PDB entry 5VI5 | X-ray diffraction, 3.20 A resolution | chains O and F of the 10 polymer chains in the assembly

[Chain O]
Molecule: 50-nt DNA strand
Sequence (50 nucleotides; numbered 1 to 50; the number before each row is that of its first residue):
     1 GCTTGACAAA AGTGTTAAAT TGTGCTATAC TGGGAGCCGT CACGGATGCG
Unresolved in the structure: 50

[Chain F]
Molecule: RNA polymerase sigma factor SigA
Source organism: Mycobacterium smegmatis (strain ATCC 700084 / mc(2)155)
UniProt: A0QW02 (A0QW02_MYCS2); residues 1-466 here = UniProt positions 1-466
Chain sequence (466 residues; numbered 1 to 466; the number before each row is that of its first residue):
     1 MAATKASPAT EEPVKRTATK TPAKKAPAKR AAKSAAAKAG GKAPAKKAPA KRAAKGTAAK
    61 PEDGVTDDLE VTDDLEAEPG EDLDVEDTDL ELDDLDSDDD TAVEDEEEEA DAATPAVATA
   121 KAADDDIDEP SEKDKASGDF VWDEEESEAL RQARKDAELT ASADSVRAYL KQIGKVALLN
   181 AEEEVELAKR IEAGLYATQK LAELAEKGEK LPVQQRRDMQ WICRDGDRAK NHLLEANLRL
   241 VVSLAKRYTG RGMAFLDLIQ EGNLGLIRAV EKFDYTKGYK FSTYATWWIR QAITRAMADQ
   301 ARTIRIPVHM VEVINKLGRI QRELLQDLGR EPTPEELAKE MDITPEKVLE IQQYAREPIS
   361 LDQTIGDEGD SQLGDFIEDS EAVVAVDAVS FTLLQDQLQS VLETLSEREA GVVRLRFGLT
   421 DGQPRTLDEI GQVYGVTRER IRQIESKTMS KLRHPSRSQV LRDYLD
Unresolved in the structure: 1-148, 366-369
From the paper describing this entry:
  - binding site for the 50-nt DNA strand (chain O): Arg-268, Trp-287, Trp-288
  - contacts within the chain: Arg-268/Trp-288 (hydrophobic contact), Trp-287/Arg-290 (cation-pi contact)

[How chain O and chain F interact]
Residue-residue contacts (62):
  DG1(O) / Arg-440(F)  sugar contact
  DC2(O) / Arg-408(F)  salt bridge to the phosphate
  DC2(O) / Arg-440(F)  salt bridge to the phosphate
  DC2(O) / Gln-443(F)  base contact
  DT3(O) / Gly-435(F)  phosphate contact
  DT3(O) / Val-436(F)  phosphate contact
  DT3(O) / Thr-437(F)  hydrogen bond to the phosphate
  DT3(O) / Glu-439(F)  base contact
  DT3(O) / Arg-440(F)  base contact
  DT3(O) / Gln-443(F)  hydrogen bond to the base
  DT4(O) / Glu-439(F)  base contact
  DT20(O) / His-309(F)  sugar contact
  DT21(O) / His-309(F)  salt bridge to the phosphate
  DG22(O) / Arg-305(F)  salt bridge to the phosphate
  DG22(O) / Pro-307(F)  phosphate contact
  DG22(O) / Val-308(F)  base contact
  DT23(O) / Arg-295(F)  base contact
  DT23(O) / Val-308(F)  base contact
  DG24(O) / Arg-268(F)  salt bridge to the phosphate
  DG24(O) / Trp-288(F)  sugar contact
  DG24(O) / Arg-295(F)  hydrogen bond to the base
  DC25(O) / Arg-268(F)  salt bridge to the phosphate
  DC25(O) / Lys-272(F)  salt bridge to the phosphate
  DC25(O) / Trp-288(F)  phosphate contact
  DC25(O) / Gln-291(F)  hydrogen bond to the base
  DC25(O) / Arg-295(F)  base contact
  DT26(O) / Tyr-284(F)  hydrogen bond to the phosphate
  DT26(O) / Trp-287(F)  base contact
  DT26(O) / Trp-288(F)  phosphate contact
  DT26(O) / Gln-291(F)  base contact
  DA27(O) / Lys-272(F)  hydrogen bond to the base
  DA27(O) / Phe-273(F)  base contact
  DA27(O) / Asp-274(F)  hydrogen bond to the base
  DA27(O) / Lys-277(F)  base contact
  DA27(O) / Thr-283(F)  phosphate contact
  DA27(O) / Tyr-284(F)  stacking on the base
  DT28(O) / Tyr-279(F)  sugar contact
  DT28(O) / Thr-283(F)  phosphate contact
  DA29(O) / Tyr-279(F)  phosphate contact
  DA29(O) / Lys-280(F)  hydrogen bond to the phosphate
  DA29(O) / Ser-282(F)  sugar contact
  DA29(O) / Thr-283(F)  hydrogen bond to the phosphate
  DC30(O) / Lys-280(F)  salt bridge to the phosphate
  DC30(O) / Ser-282(F)  hydrogen bond to the phosphate
  DC30(O) / Thr-286(F)  base contact
  DT31(O) / Leu-178(F)  base contact
  DT31(O) / Glu-184(F)  base contact
  DT31(O) / Ala-236(F)  base contact
  DT31(O) / Asn-237(F)  hydrogen bond to the base
  DT31(O) / Arg-239(F)  phosphate contact
  DT31(O) / Leu-240(F)  hydrogen bond to the base
  DT31(O) / Ser-243(F)  hydrogen bond to the sugar
  DT31(O) / Ser-282(F)  base contact
  DG32(O) / Ile-173(F)  sugar contact
  DG32(O) / Arg-239(F)  hydrogen bond to the base
  DG33(O) / Asp-164(F)  hydrogen bond to the base
  DG33(O) / Val-166(F)  base contact
  DG33(O) / Arg-167(F)  base contact
  DG33(O) / Leu-170(F)  base contact
  DG33(O) / Lys-246(F)  hydrogen bond to the phosphate
  DG33(O) / Phe-255(F)  sugar contact
  DG34(O) / Lys-246(F)  salt bridge to the phosphate
Interface residues without a listed pair, chain O (20 interface residues in all): DA6
Interface residues without a listed pair, chain F (45 interface residues in all): Leu-238, Val-242, Gly-278, Lys-347, Arg-438

[In short]
Chain O and chain F form an interface of 20 and 45 residues respectively, with 16 hydrogen bonds, 9 salt
bridges and 1 aromatic stacking contact. Among the polar pairs are DT3(O)/Gln-443(F), DG24(O)/Arg-295(F) and
DC25(O)/Gln-291(F). The paper reports a binding site for the 50-nt DNA strand (chain O) at Arg-268(F),
Trp-287(F) and Trp-288(F); contacts within the chain involving Arg-268(F), Trp-288(F) and Arg-290(F) among
others.
Here chain O is a 50-nt DNA strand and chain F is RNA polymerase sigma factor SigA (Mycobacterium smegmatis
(strain ATCC 700084 / mc(2)155)). Entry 5VI5 (Structure of Mycobacterium smegmatis transcription initiation
complex with a full transcription bubble) was determined by X-ray diffraction together with 5VI8 from the same
study.
